Entry 7VNM (electron microscopy, 2.86 A resolution); this record covers chains L and M of the 30 polymer chains in the assembly.

# Chain L
Protein: Reaction center protein L chain
Source organism: Cereibacter sphaeroides 2.4.1
UniProtKB: Q3J1A5 (RCEL_RHOS4); residues 0-281 here correspond to UniProt positions 1-282 (UniProt number = residue number + 1)
Chain sequence (282 residues; row label = number of the first residue in the row; numbering starts at 0):
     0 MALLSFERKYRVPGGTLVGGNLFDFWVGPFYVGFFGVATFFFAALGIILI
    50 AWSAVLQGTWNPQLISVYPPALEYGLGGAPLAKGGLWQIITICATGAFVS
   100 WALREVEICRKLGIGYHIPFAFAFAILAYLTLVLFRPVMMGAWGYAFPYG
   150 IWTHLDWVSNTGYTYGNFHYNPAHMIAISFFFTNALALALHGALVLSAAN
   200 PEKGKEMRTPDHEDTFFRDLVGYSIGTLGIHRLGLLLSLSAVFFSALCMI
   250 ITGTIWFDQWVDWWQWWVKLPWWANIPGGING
Unresolved in the structure: 0
Metal / ion sites: Fe2+: H190, H230 (shared with H219(M), E234(M), H266(M) of chain M)
Ligand contacts:
  - bacteriochlorophyll a (BCL), molecule 1: F97, F121, A124, I125, A127, Y128, L131, W156, V157, S158, T160, G161, Y162, N166, F167, H168, H173, A176, I177, F180, F181, S244, A245, C247, M248
  - bacteriochlorophyll a (BCL), molecule 2: Y128, L131, F146, I150, W151, H153, L154, W156, V157
  - bacteriochlorophyll a (BCL), molecule 3: V157, Y162, H168, F181
  - bacteriochlorophyll a (BCL), molecule 4: H168, M174, I177, S178, F181, T182, L185
  - bacteriopheophytin a (BPH), molecule 1: T38, F41, A42, G45, I46, I89, C92, A93, A96, F97, W100, E104, I117, A120, F121, F123, A124, Y148, G149, H153, S237, L238, V241
  - bacteriopheophytin a (BPH), molecule 2: F181, A184, L185, A188, L189, L219, V220
  - 1,2-diacyl-sn-glycero-3-phosphocholine (PC1), molecule 1: A1, V26, G27, F39, A43
  - 1,2-diacyl-sn-glycero-3-phosphocholine (PC1), molecule 2: T15, L16, V17, G18, F34, V98, L102
  - 1,2-diacyl-sn-glycero-3-phosphocholine (PC1), molecule 3: G27, P28, F29
  - 1,2-diacyl-sn-glycero-3-phosphocholine (PC1), molecule 4: I49, A50, T58, W59, N60, P61, I64
  - 1,2-diacyl-sn-glycero-3-phosphocholine (PC1), molecule 5: I49, N60, P61, Q62, I64, Y148, G149, I150, W151
  - ubiquinone-10 (U10), molecule 1: V26, F29, Y30, V31, G35, V36, F39, W100, R103
  - ubiquinone-10 (U10), molecule 2: I175, S178, F179, T182, L185, L189, H190, L193, V194, P209, E212, D213, F216, S223, I224, G225, T226, I229, L232, L236, F243
Curated features (UniProtKB/Swiss-Prot):
  - binding site ((7R,8Z)-bacteriochlorophyll b): H153, H173
  - binding site (Fe cation): H190, H230
  - binding site (a ubiquinone): F216

# Chain M
Protein: Reaction center protein M chain
Source organism: Cereibacter sphaeroides 2.4.1
UniProtKB: Q3J1A6 (RCEM_RHOS4); residues 0-307 here correspond to UniProt positions 1-308 (UniProt number = residue number + 1)
Chain sequence (308 residues; each row starts with the number of its first residue; numbering starts at 0):
     0 MAEYQNIFSQVQVRGPADLGMTEDVNLANRSGVGPFSTLLGWFGNAQLGP
    50 IYLGSLGVLSLFSGLMWFFTIGIWFWYQAGWNPAVFLRDLFFFSLEPPAP
   100 EYGLSFAAPLKEGGLWLIASFFMFVAVWSWWGRTYLRAQALGMGKHTAWA
   150 FLSAIWLWMVLGFIRPILMGSWSEAVPYGIFSHLDWTNNFSLVHGNLFYN
   200 PFHGLSIAFLYGSALLFAMHGATILAVSRFGGERELEQIADRGTAAERAA
   250 LFWRWTMGFNATMEGIHRWAIWMAVLVTLTGGIGILLSGTVVDNWYVWGQ
   300 NHGMAPLN
Unresolved in the structure: 0-1, 307
Metal / ion sites: Fe2+: H219, E234, H266 (shared with H190(L), H230(L) of chain L)
Ligand contacts:
  - bacteriochlorophyll a (BCL), molecule 1: W66, M122, V126, F150, A153, I154, L156, W157, L160, W185, T186, N187, F189, S190, L196, F197, H202, S205, I206, L209, Y210, V276, G280, G281, I284
  - bacteriochlorophyll a (BCL), molecule 2: F67, L89, F90, M122, W157, L160, V175, I179, H182, L183, W185, T186
  - bacteriochlorophyll a (BCL), molecule 3: T186, F197, Y210
  - bacteriochlorophyll a (BCL), molecule 4: F197, H202, G203, I206, A207, Y210, G211, L214
  - bacteriopheophytin a (BPH), molecule 1: S59, G63, L64, W66, F67, A125, V126, W129, T133, T146, A149, F150, A153, A273, V274, T277
  - bacteriopheophytin a (BPH), molecule 2: Y210, A213, L214, A217, M218, W252, T255, M256
  - 1,2-diacyl-sn-glycero-3-phosphocholine (PC1), molecule 1: P200, G203, L204, A207, W297, H301, G302, M303
  - 1,2-diacyl-sn-glycero-3-phosphocholine (PC1), molecule 2: F208, M256, G257, F258, W268, M272
  - spheroidene (SPO): W66, F67, F68, I70, G71, I72, F74, W75, F85, L89, F105, L116, S119, F120, M122, F123, W157, M158, L160, G161, F162, W171, V175, P176, Y177, G178, I179, H182
  - ubiquinone-10 (U10): L214, L215, M218, H219, T222, I223, A245, A248, A249, W252, M256, F258, N259, A260, T261, M262, I265, W268, M272
Curated features (UniProtKB/Swiss-Prot):
  - binding site ((7R,8Z)-bacteriochlorophyll b): H182, H202
  - binding site (Fe cation): H219, E234, H266
  - binding site (a ubiquinone): W252

# Chain L / chain M interface
Pairs across the interface (206; chain L residue first):
  A1(L) with R253(M)
  L3(L) with L250(M), hydrophobic; R253(M)
  F5(L) with R241(M); E246(M)
  E6(L) with L250(M); R253(M), salt bridge; W254(M), hydrogen bond
  K8(L) with E246(M), salt bridge
  Y9(L) with T243(M), hydrogen bond; E246(M), hydrogen bond; R247(M); L250(M), hydrophobic; W254(M)
  R10(L) with W254(M)
  W25(L) with W254(M)
  P28(L) with R253(M); W254(M); G257(M)
  F29(L) with W254(M); T255(M); M256(M); G257(M)
  Y30(L) with W254(M), hydrogen bond (backbone-backbone)
  N60(L) with G302(M), hydrogen bond (side chain-backbone)
  Q62(L) with G302(M); M303(M)
  L63(L) with M303(M); A304(M); P305(M)
  W100(L) with T255(M)
  R103(L) with W254(M), hydrogen bond (side chain-backbone); T255(M), hydrogen bond (side chain-backbone)
  E104(L) with F251(M); T255(M)
  I107(L) with F251(M), hydrophobic; W254(M); T255(M)
  C108(L) with F251(M), hydrophobic
  K110(L) with W254(M)
  L111(L) with R247(M), hydrogen bond (backbone-side chain); L250(M); F251(M); W254(M), hydrophobic
  G112(L) with R228(M), hydrogen bond (backbone-side chain); F229(M)
  I113(L) with A225(M); V226(M), hydrophobic; R228(M); F251(M), hydrophobic
  G114(L) with A225(M), hydrogen bond (backbone-backbone); R228(M)
  H116(L) with Q4(M), hydrogen bond (side chain-backbone); A221(M); L224(M); A225(M)
  I117(L) with A221(M), hydrophobic; T222(M); F251(M), hydrophobic; W252(M), hydrophobic
  W151(L) with F197(M); Y198(M); M303(M), hydrophobic
  L154(L) with F197(M)
  D155(L) with Y198(M), hydrogen bond
  V157(L) with F197(M), hydrophobic
  S158(L) with F197(M)
  Y162(L) with N187(M), hydrogen bond; L191(M)
  N166(L) with D184(M); N187(M)
  H168(L) with L183(M), hydrogen bond (side chain-backbone)
  Y169(L) with F180(M); D184(M), hydrogen bond
  M174(L) with F180(M), hydrophobic
  F180(L) with A213(M), hydrophobic
  N183(L) with S212(M), hydrogen bond (side chain-backbone); A213(M); F216(M)
  A184(L) with A273(M)
  A186(L) with F216(M), hydrophobic
  L187(L) with S212(M); F216(M), hydrophobic; A269(M), hydrophobic
  A188(L) with A273(M), hydrophobic
  H190(L) with H219(M); E234(M), salt bridge; H266(M), hydrogen bond
  G191(L) with H266(M)
  A192(L) with H145(M); T146(M); I270(M), hydrophobic
  V194(L) with H266(M)
  L195(L) with H145(M); E263(M); H266(M); R267(M); I270(M), hydrophobic
  S196(L) with M142(M); G143(M), hydrogen bond (backbone-backbone); H145(M)
  A197(L) with M142(M), hydrophobic; L235(M), hydrophobic
  N199(L) with G143(M); E263(M), hydrogen bond; R267(M)
  P200(L) with G141(M); G143(M)
  E201(L) with Q138(M); G141(M), hydrogen bond (backbone-backbone); M142(M); K144(M), salt bridge
  K204(L) with G141(M)
  M206(L) with L235(M)
  R207(L) with E22(M), salt bridge; L140(M), hydrogen bond (side chain-backbone); G141(M), hydrogen bond (side chain-backbone); L235(M)
  T208(L) with L235(M)
  P209(L) with L235(M)
  H211(L) with M20(M); E22(M), salt bridge
  E212(L) with L235(M)
  T214(L) with G19(M); M20(M), hydrogen bond (side chain-backbone); R29(M); L140(M)
  F215(L) with T133(M); R136(M); A137(M); L140(M), hydrophobic; M142(M), hydrophobic
  R217(L) with D17(M), salt bridge; N44(M); Q46(M); G48(M); P49(M); I50(M); Y51(M)
  D218(L) with R29(M), salt bridge; I50(M); Y51(M), hydrogen bond (backbone-backbone); R132(M), hydrogen bond (backbone-side chain)
  L219(L) with W129(M); R132(M), hydrogen bond (backbone-side chain); T133(M)
  V220(L) with I50(M)
  G221(L) with L47(M); G48(M), hydrogen bond (backbone-backbone); P49(M); I50(M)
  Y222(L) with L39(M); N44(M), hydrogen bond (side chain-backbone); Q46(M); L47(M), hydrophobic
  S223(L) with N44(M), hydrogen bond (backbone-side chain)
  I224(L) with G43(M); N44(M), hydrogen bond (backbone-backbone)
  G225(L) with N44(M)
  T226(L) with E232(M)
  L227(L) with N5(M); L224(M), hydrophobic
  G228(L) with F42(M)
  H230(L) with H219(M); G220(M); I223(M); E234(M), salt bridge
  R231(L) with Y3(M); N5(M), hydrogen bond (side chain-backbone); I6(M), hydrogen bond (side chain-backbone); F7(M); S8(M), hydrogen bond; W41(M); F42(M), hydrogen bond (side chain-backbone); L224(M)
  L232(L) with F42(M)
  G233(L) with F216(M)
  L234(L) with A217(M); A221(M), hydrophobic; L224(M), hydrophobic
  L235(L) with F42(M), hydrophobic
  S237(L) with A213(M), hydrogen bond (side chain-backbone); F216(M); A217(M)
  W263(L) with F180(M), hydrophobic
  W266(L) with L86(M), hydrogen bond (side chain-backbone); R87(M), hydrogen bond (side chain-backbone)
  V267(L) with F91(M), hydrophobic
  W272(L) with R87(M), hydrogen bond (backbone-side chain)
  I275(L) with N81(M); A83(M), hydrophobic; V84(M), hydrophobic; R87(M), hydrogen bond (backbone-side chain)
  G277(L) with V84(M); R87(M), hydrogen bond (backbone-side chain); D88(M)
  G278(L) with Q77(M); V84(M); D88(M)
  I279(L) with D88(M), hydrogen bond (backbone-side chain); F91(M); F92(M), hydrophobic
  N280(L) with R87(M); D88(M), hydrogen bond; F91(M)
  G281(L) with R87(M)
Interface residues without a listed pair, chain L (100 interface residues in all): A120, F181, L189, L193, A198, D210, D213, I229, Q264, A273
Interface residues without a listed pair, chain M (103 interface residues in all): V24, A78, A149, T186, S190, N195, L209, Y210, I238, A239, N259, M272, H301

# Overview
The interface between chain L and chain M involves 100 residues on one side and 103 on the other; the contacts
include 42 hydrogen bonds and 9 salt bridges. Polar pairs include E6(L)-R253(M), K8(L)-E246(M) and
H190(L)-E234(M).
Chain L is Reaction center protein L chain and chain M is Reaction center protein M chain, both from
Cereibacter sphaeroides 2.4.1; the structure, Rba sphaeroides PufY-KO RC-LH1 monomer, was determined by
electron microscopy, deposited together with 7VA9, 7VB9, 7VOR, 7VOT and 7VOY.
